PDB entry 3I0W | X-ray diffraction, 1.73 A resolution | chains A and C of the 3 polymer chains in the assembly

# Chain A
Name: 8-oxoguanine-DNA-glycosylase
Organism: Clostridium acetobutylicum
Notes: EC 3.2.2.-, 4.2.99.18
Reference sequence: Q97FM4 (Q97FM4_CLOAB); residue numbers follow UniProt; this construct covers 1-290
Chain sequence (290 residues; row label = number of the first residue in the row):
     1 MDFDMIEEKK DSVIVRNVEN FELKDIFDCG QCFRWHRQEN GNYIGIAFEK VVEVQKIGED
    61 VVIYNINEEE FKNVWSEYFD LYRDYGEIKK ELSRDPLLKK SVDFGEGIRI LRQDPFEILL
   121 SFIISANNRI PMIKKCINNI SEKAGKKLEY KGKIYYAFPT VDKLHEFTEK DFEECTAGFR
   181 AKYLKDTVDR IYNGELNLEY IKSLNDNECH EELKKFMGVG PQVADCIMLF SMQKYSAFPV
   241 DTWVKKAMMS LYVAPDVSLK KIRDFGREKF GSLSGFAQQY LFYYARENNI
Differences from the reference sequence: engineered mutation Gln222 (Lys in Q97FM4)
Bound ions: Na+: Lys214, Phe216, Val219 (shared with 1 residue of chain B)
Reported in the primary citation:
  - catalytic residues: Asp241 (by similarity / conservation)
  - Na+ coordination: Lys214, Phe216, Val219
  - binding site for the 13-nt DNA strand: Gly30, Arg129, Ile130, Gln222, Pro239, Asp241, Trp243, Gln278, Gln279, Phe282, Arg286
  - specificity-determining residues: Gly30 (citing earlier work)
  - binding site for the 12-nt DNA strand (chain C): Asn127, Phe179, Arg180
  - conformationally variable residues (side-chain flip): Arg129, Asp241, Trp243, Phe282
  - specificity-determining residues: Asn127, Met132, Phe179, Arg180
  - mutagenesis - M132R (4-fold): increased catalytic activity on 8-oxoG:C (citing earlier work)
  - mutagenesis - M132R (3.6 fold): decreased catalytic activity on 8-oxoG:A (citing earlier work)
  - mutagenesis - F179Y: unchanged catalytic activity on estranged cytosine (citing earlier work)
  - mutagenesis - F179Y (14-fold): decreased catalytic activity on adenine (citing earlier work)

# Chain C
Molecule: 12-nt DNA strand
Sequence (12 nucleotides; each row starts with the number of its first residue):
     2 GGTAGACCTG GA

# Chain A / chain C interface
Pairs across the interface (12):
  Asn127(A) - DC8(C)  base contact
  Asn127(A) - DC9(C)  hydrogen bond to the base
  Arg129(A) - DG11(C)  base contact
  Met132(A) - DT10(C)  phosphate contact
  Met132(A) - DG11(C)  sugar contact
  Thr176(A) - DT10(C)  sugar contact
  Gly178(A) - DC9(C)  sugar contact
  Phe179(A) - DC8(C)  phosphate contact
  Phe179(A) - DC9(C)  hydrogen bond to the sugar
  Arg180(A) - DC9(C)  hydrogen bond to the base
  Lys182(A) - DC9(C)  salt bridge to the phosphate
  Lys260(A) - DG3(C)  phosphate contact
Interface residues without a listed pair, chain A (11 interface residues in all): Ala177, Ser258
Interface residues without a listed pair, chain C (6 interface residues in all): DT4

# Overview
11 residues of chain A face 6 of chain C across their interface, with 3 hydrogen bonds and 1 salt bridge.
Polar contacts include Asn127(A)-DC9(C), Arg180(A)-DC9(C) and Phe179(A)-DC9(C). Lys214(A), Phe216(A) and
Val219(A) coordinate Na+. From the paper: the catalytic residue Asp241(A); M132R of chain A increases
catalytic activity on 8-oxoG:C.
Here chain A is 8-oxoguanine-DNA-glycosylase (Clostridium acetobutylicum) and chain C is a 12-nt DNA strand.
Entry 3I0W (Crystal structure of Clostridium acetobutylicum 8-oxoguanine glycosylase/lyase in complex with
dsDNA containing cytosine opposite to 8-oxoG) was determined by X-ray diffraction, deposited together with
3I0X.
